PDB entry 8EHA | electron microscopy, 3.70 A resolution | chains H and J of the 8 polymer chains in the assembly

== Chain H ==
Name: DNA-directed RNA polymerase subunit alpha
Organism: Escherichia coli
Notes: EC 2.7.7.6
UniProt: P0A7Z6 (RPOA_ECO57); numbering as in UniProt (aligned over 1-234)
Chain sequence (239 residues; numbered 1 to 239; the number before each row is that of its first residue):
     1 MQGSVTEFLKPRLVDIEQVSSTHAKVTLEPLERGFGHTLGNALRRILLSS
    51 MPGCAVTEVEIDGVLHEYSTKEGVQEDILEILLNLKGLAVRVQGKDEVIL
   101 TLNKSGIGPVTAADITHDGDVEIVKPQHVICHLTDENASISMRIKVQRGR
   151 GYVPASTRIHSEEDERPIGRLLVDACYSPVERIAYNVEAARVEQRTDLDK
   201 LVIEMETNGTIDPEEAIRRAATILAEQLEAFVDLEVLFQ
Disordered / not traced: 1-4, 159-169, 235-239
Sequence notes: expression tag (235-239)

== Chain J ==
Name: DNA-directed RNA polymerase subunit beta'
Organism: Escherichia coli
Notes: EC 2.7.7.6
UniProt: C3SIA2 (C3SIA2_ECOLX); residues 2-1407 here = UniProt positions 2-1407
Chain sequence (1407 residues; each row starts with the number of its first residue):
     1 VKDLLKFLKAQTKTEEFDAIKIALASPDMIRSWSFGEVKKPETINYRTFK
    51 PERDGLFCARIFGPVKDYECLCGKYKRLKHRGVICEKCGVEVTQTKVRRE
   101 RMGHIELASPTAHIWFLKSLPSRIGLLLDMPLRDIERVLYFESYVVIEGG
   151 MTNLERQQILTEEQYLDALEEFGDEFDAKMGAEAIQALLKSMDLEQECEQ
   201 LREELNETNSETKRKKLTKRIKLLEAFVQSGNKPEWMILTVLPVLPPDLR
   251 PLVPLDGGRFATSDLNDLYRRVINRNNRLKRLLDLAAPDIIVRNEKRMLQ
   301 EAVDALLDNGRRGRAITGSNKRPLKSLADMIKGKQGRFRQNLLGKRVDYS
   351 GRSVITVGPYLRLHQCGLPKKMALELFKPFIYGKLELRGLATTIKAAKKM
   401 VEREEAVVWDILDEVIREHPVLLNRAPTLHRLGIQAFEPVLIEGKAIQLH
   451 PLVCAAYNADFDGDQMAVHVPLTLEAQLEARALMMSTNNILSPANGEPII
   501 VPSQDVVLGLYYMTRDCVNAKGEGMVLTGPKEAERLYRSGLASLHARVKV
   551 RITEYEKDANGELVAKTSLKDTTVGRAILWMIVPKGLPYSIVNQALGKKA
   601 ISKMLNTCYRILGLKPTVIFADQIMYTGFAYAARSGASVGIDDMVIPEKK
   651 HEIISEAEAEVAEIQEQFQSGLVTAGERYNKVIDIWAAANDRVSKAMMDN
   701 LQTETVINRDGQEEKQVSFNSIYMMADSGARGSAAQIRQLAGMRGLMAKP
   751 DGSIIETPITANFREGLNVLQYFISTHGARKGLADTALKTANSGYLTRRL
   801 VDVAQDLVVTEDDCGTHEGIMMTPVIEGGDVKEPLRDRVLGRVTAEDVLK
   851 PGTADILVPRNTLLHEQWCDLLEENSVDAVKVRSVVSCDTDFGVCAHCYG
   901 RDLARGHIINKGEAIGVIAAQSIGEPGTQLTMRTFHIGGAASRAAAESSI
   951 QVKNKGSIKLSNVKSVVNSSGKLVITSRNTELKLIDEFGRTKESYKVPYG
  1001 AVLAKGDGEQVAGGETVANWDPHTMPVITEVSGFVRFTDMIDGQTITRQT
  1051 DELTGLSSLVVLDSAERTAGGKDLRPALKIVDAQGNDVLIPGTDMPAQYF
  1101 LPGKAIVQLEDGVQISSGDTLARIPQESGGTKDITGGLPRVADLFEARRP
  1151 KEPAILAEISGIVSFGKETKGKRRLVITPVDGSDPYEEMIPKWRQLNVFE
  1201 GERVERGDVISDGPEAPHDILRLRGVHAVTRYIVNEVQDVYRLQGVKIND
  1251 KHIEVIVRQMLRKATIVNAGSSDFLEGEQVEYSRVKIANRELEANGKVGA
  1301 TYSRDLLGITKASLATESFISAASFQETTRVLTEAAVAGKRDELRGLKEN
  1351 VIVGRLIPAGTGYAYHQDRMRRRAAGEAPAAPQVTAEDASASLAELLNAG
  1401 LGGSDNE
Disordered / not traced: 1-15, 1374-1407
Sequence notes: expression tag (1)
Bound ions: Zn2+ site 1: Cys70, Cys72, Cys85, Cys88; Mg2+: Asp460, Asp462 (shared with 1 residue of chain R); Zn2+ site 2: Cys814, Cys888, Cys895, Cys898

== Interface between chain H and chain J ==
Residue-residue contacts (29; chain H residue first):
  Arg44(H) - Arg538(J)
  Leu48(H) - Arg535(J)
  Leu48(H) - Arg538(J)
  Leu48(H) - Ser539(J)
  Leu79(H) - Val526(J)  hydrophobic
  Leu83(H) - Val526(J)
  Leu83(H) - Leu527(J)
  Leu83(H) - Thr528(J)
  Leu83(H) - Arg551(J)
  Leu83(H) - Leu569(J)  hydrophobic
  Lys86(H) - Val526(J)  hydrogen bond (side chain-backbone)
  Lys86(H) - Thr528(J)
  Lys86(H) - Glu532(J)  salt bridge
  Tyr152(H) - Glu532(J)  hydrogen bond
  Tyr152(H) - Arg535(J)
  Tyr152(H) - Leu536(J)  hydrophobic
  Tyr152(H) - Leu541(J)  hydrophobic
  Pro154(H) - Leu541(J)  hydrophobic
  Asp174(H) - Val526(J)
  Cys176(H) - Arg535(J)
  Ser178(H) - Arg535(J)
  Val180(H) - Arg535(J)
  Glu181(H) - Lys531(J)
  Glu181(H) - Arg535(J)  hydrogen bond (backbone-side chain)
  Arg182(H) - Glu534(J)  salt bridge
  Arg182(H) - Met581(J)  hydrogen bond
  Arg191(H) - Lys370(J)
  Thr196(H) - Glu443(J)
  Glu206(H) - Lys531(J)  salt bridge
Also at the interface, not in a pair above, chain H (19 interface residues in all): Ser49, Asn84, Ala184
Also at the interface, not in a pair above, chain J (18 interface residues in all): Asp413, Met525

== In short ==
The interface between chain H and chain J involves 19 residues on one side and 18 on the other, with 4
hydrogen bonds and 3 salt bridges. Polar pairs include Lys86(H)-Glu532(J), Arg182(H)-Glu534(J) and
Glu206(H)-Lys531(J). Asp460(J) and Asp462(J) form the Mg2+ site.
Chain H is DNA-directed RNA polymerase subunit alpha and chain J is DNA-directed RNA polymerase subunit beta',
both from Escherichia coli; the structure, Cryo-EM structure of his-elemental paused elongation complex with a
folded TL and a rotated RH-FL (out), was determined by electron microscopy (same publication as 8EG7, 8EG8,
8EGB, 8EH8, 8EH9, 8EHF and 8EHI).
